PDB entry 7YKS | electron microscopy, 3.00 A resolution | chains A and C of the 4 polymer chains in the assembly

Chain A (and C):
Name: Transient receptor potential cation channel subfamily A member 1
Organism: Drosophila melanogaster
Notes: chain C of this document is another copy of the same molecule, construct and numbering; everything in this record applies to it too
Reference sequence: Q7Z020 (TRPA1_DROME); residues 1-1197 here = UniProt positions 1-1197
Sequence (1197 residues; numbered 1 to 1197; the number before each row is that of its first residue):
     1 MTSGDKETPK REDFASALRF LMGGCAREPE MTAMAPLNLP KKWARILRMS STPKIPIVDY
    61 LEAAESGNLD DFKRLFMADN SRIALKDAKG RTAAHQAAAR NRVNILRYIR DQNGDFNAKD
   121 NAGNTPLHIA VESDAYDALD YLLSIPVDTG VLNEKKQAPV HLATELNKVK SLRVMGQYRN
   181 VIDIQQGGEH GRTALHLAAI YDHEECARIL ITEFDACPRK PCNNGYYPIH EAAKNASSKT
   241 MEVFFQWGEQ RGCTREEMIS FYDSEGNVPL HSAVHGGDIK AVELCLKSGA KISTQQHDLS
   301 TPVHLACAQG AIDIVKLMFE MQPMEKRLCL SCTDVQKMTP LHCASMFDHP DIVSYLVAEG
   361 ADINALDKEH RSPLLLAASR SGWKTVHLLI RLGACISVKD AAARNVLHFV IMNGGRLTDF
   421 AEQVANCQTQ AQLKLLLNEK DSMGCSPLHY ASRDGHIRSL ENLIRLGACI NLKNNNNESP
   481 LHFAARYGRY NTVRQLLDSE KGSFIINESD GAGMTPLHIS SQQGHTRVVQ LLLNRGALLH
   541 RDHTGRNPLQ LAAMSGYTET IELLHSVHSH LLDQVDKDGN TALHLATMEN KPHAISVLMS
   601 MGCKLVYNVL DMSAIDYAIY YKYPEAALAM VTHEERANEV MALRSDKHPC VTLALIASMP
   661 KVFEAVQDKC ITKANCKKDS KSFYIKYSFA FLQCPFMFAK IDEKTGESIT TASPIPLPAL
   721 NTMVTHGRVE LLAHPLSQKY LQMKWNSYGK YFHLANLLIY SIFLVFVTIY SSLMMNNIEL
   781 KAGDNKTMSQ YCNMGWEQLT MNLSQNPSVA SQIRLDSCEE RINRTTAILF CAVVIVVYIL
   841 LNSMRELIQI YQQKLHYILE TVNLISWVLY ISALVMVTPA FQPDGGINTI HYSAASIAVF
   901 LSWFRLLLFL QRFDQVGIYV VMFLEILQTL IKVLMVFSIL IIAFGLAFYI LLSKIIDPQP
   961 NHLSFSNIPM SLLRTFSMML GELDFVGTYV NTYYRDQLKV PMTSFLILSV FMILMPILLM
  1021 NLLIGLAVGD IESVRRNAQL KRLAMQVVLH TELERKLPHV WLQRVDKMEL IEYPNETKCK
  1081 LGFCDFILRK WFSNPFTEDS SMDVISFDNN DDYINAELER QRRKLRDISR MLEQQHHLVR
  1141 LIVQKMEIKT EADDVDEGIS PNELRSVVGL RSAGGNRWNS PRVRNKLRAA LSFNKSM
Not modelled in the structure: 1-476, 698-711, 781-818, 1075-1108, 1154-1197
Curated features (UniProtKB/Swiss-Prot):
  - glycosylation (N-linked (GlcNAc...) asparagine): Asn785, Asn802, Asn823
From the paper describing this entry:
  - self-association interface (contacts with another copy of this molecule); pairs are residue here / residue on that copy: Gln1144-His525 (hydrogen bond)

Chain A / chain C interface:
Contacting residue pairs (12):
  Arg489(A) - Glu1151(C)
  Tyr490(A) - Glu1151(C)  hydrogen bond (backbone-side chain)
  Asn491(A) - Thr1150(C)  hydrogen bond (side chain-backbone)
  Asn491(A) - Glu1151(C)  hydrogen bond (backbone-side chain)
  Asn491(A) - Ala1152(C)  hydrogen bond (side chain-backbone)
  Thr492(A) - Glu1151(C)  hydrogen bond
  Thr1150(A) - Asn491(C)  hydrogen bond (backbone-side chain)
  Glu1151(A) - Arg489(C)
  Glu1151(A) - Tyr490(C)  hydrogen bond (side chain-backbone)
  Glu1151(A) - Asn491(C)  hydrogen bond (side chain-backbone)
  Glu1151(A) - Thr492(C)  hydrogen bond
  Ala1152(A) - Asn491(C)  hydrogen bond (backbone-side chain)
Other interface residues (no listed pair), chain A (8 interface residues in all): Gln1135
Other interface residues (no listed pair), chain C (8 interface residues in all): Gln1135

In short:
Chain A and chain C each contribute 8 residues to their interface; the contacts include 10 hydrogen bonds.
Polar pairs include Tyr490(A)-Glu1151(C), Asn491(A)-Thr1150(C) and Asn491(A)-Glu1151(C). From the paper: a
self-association interface involving Gln1144(A).
Chain A and chain C are both Transient receptor potential cation channel subfamily A member 1 (Drosophila
melanogaster); the structure, Structure of TRPA1 in Drosophila melanogaster in a state with 5 ankyrin repeats,
was determined by electron microscopy, deposited together with 7YKR.
